PDB entry 8XJV | electron microscopy, 3.60 A resolution | chains Av and Ar of the 110 polymer chains in the assembly

# Chain Av
Molecule: 2124-nt DNA strand
Source organism: synthetic construct
Sequence (2124 nucleotides; row label = number of the first residue in the row; numbers below 1 keep their minus sign (DG-8 is residue -8)):
    -8 GGGTCCGGCA CTGGAACAGG ATGTATATAT GTGACACGTG CCTGGAGACT AGGGAGTAAT
    52 CCCCTTGGCG GTTAAAACGC GGGGGACAGC GCGTACGTGC GTTTAAGCGG TGCTAGAGCT
   112 GTCTACGACC AATTGAGCGG CCTCGGCACC GGGATTCTCC AGGGGATCCG GATGCTCGGG
   172 TCCGGCACTG GAACAGGATG TATATATGTG ACACGTGCCT GGAGACTAGG GAGTAATCCC
   232 CTTGGCGGTT AAAACGCGGG GGACAGCGCG TACGTGCGTT TAAGCGGTGC TAGAGCTGTC
   292 TACGACCAAT TGAGCGGCCT CGGCACCGGG ATTCTCCAGG GGATCCGGAT GCTCGGGTCC
   352 GGCACTGGAA CAGGATGTAT ATATGTGACA CGTGCCTGGA GACTAGGGAG TAATCCCCTT
   412 GGCGGTTAAA ACGCGGGGGA CAGCGCGTAC GTGCGTTTAA GCGGTGCTAG AGCTGTCTAC
   472 GACCAATTGA GCGGCCTCGG CACCGGGATT CTCCAGGGGA TCCGGATGCT CGGGTCCGGC
   532 ACTGGAACAG GATGTATATA TGTGACACGT GCCTGGAGAC TAGGGAGTAA TCCCCTTGGC
   592 GGTTAAAACG CGGGGGACAG CGCGTACGTG CGTTTAAGCG GTGCTAGAGC TGTCTACGAC
   652 CAATTGAGCG GCCTCGGCAC CGGGATTCTC CAGGGGATCC GGATGCTCGG GTCCGGCACT
   712 GGAACAGGAT GTATATATGT GACACGTGCC TGGAGACTAG GGAGTAATCC CCTTGGCGGT
   772 TAAAACGCGG GGGACAGCGC GTACGTGCGT TTAAGCGGTG CTAGAGCTGT CTACGACCAA
   832 TTGAGCGGCC TCGGCACCGG GATTCTCCAG GGGATCCGGA TGCTCGGGTC CGGCACTGGA
   892 ACAGGATGTA TATATGTGAC ACGTGCCTGG AGACTAGGGA GTAATCCCCT TGGCGGTTAA
   952 AACGCGGGGG ACAGCGCGTA CGTGCGTTTA AGCGGTGCTA GAGCTGTCTA CGACCAATTG
  1012 AGCGGCCTCG GCACCGGGAT TCTCCAGGGG ATCCGGATGC TCGGGTCCGG CACTGGAACA
  1072 GGATGTATAT ATGTGACACG TGCCTGGAGA CTAGGGAGTA ATCCCCTTGG CGGTTAAAAC
  1132 GCGGGGGACA GCGCGTACGT GCGTTTAAGC GGTGCTAGAG CTGTCTACGA CCAATTGAGC
  1192 GGCCTCGGCA CCGGGATTCT CCAGGGGATC CGGATGCTCG GGTCCGGCAC TGGAACAGGA
  1252 TGTATATATG TGACACGTGC CTGGAGACTA GGGAGTAATC CCCTTGGCGG TTAAAACGCG
  1312 GGGGACAGCG CGTACGTGCG TTTAAGCGGT GCTAGAGCTG TCTACGACCA ATTGAGCGGC
  1372 CTCGGCACCG GGATTCTCCA GGGGATCCGG ATGCTCGGGT CCGGCACTGG AACAGGATGT
  1432 ATATATGTGA CACGTGCCTG GAGACTAGGG AGTAATCCCC TTGGCGGTTA AAACGCGGGG
  1492 GACAGCGCGT ACGTGCGTTT AAGCGGTGCT AGAGCTGTCT ACGACCAATT GAGCGGCCTC
  1552 GGCACCGGGA TTCTCCAGGG GATCCGGATG CTCGGGTCCG GCACTGGAAC AGGATGTATA
  1612 TATGTGACAC GTGCCTGGAG ACTAGGGAGT AATCCCCTTG GCGGTTAAAA CGCGGGGGAC
  1672 AGCGCGTACG TGCGTTTAAG CGGTGCTAGA GCTGTCTACG ACCAATTGAG CGGCCTCGGC
  1732 ACCGGGATTC TCCAGGGGAT CCGGATGCTC GGGTCCGGCA CTGGAACAGG ATGTATATAT
  1792 GTGACACGTG CCTGGAGACT AGGGAGTAAT CCCCTTGGCG GTTAAAACGC GGGGGACAGC
  1852 GCGTACGTGC GTTTAAGCGG TGCTAGAGCT GTCTACGACC AATTGAGCGG CCTCGGCACC
  1912 GGGATTCTCC AGGGGATCCG GATGCTCGGG TCCGGCACTG GAACAGGATG TATATATGTG
  1972 ACACGTGCCT GGAGACTAGG GAGTAATCCC CTTGGCGGTT AAAACGCGGG GGACAGCGCG
  2032 TACGTGCGTT TAAGCGGTGC TAGAGCTGTC TACGACCAAT TGAGCGGCCT CGGCACCGGG
  2092 ATTCTCCAGG GGATCCGGAT GCTC
Not modelled in the structure: -8 to 0, 2099-2101

# Chain Ar
Molecule: Histone H5
Source organism: Gallus gallus
UniProt: P02259 (H5_CHICK); residues 0-189 here correspond to UniProt positions 1-190 (UniProt number = residue number + 1)
Amino-acid sequence (196 residues; row label = number of the first residue in the row; numbering starts at 0):
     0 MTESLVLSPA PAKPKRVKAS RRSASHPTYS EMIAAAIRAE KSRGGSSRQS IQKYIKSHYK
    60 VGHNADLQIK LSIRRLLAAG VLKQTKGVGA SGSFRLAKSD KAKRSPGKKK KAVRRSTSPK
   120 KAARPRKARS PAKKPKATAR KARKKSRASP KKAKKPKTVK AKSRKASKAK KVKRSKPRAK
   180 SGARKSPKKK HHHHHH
Not modelled in the structure: 57-66, 190-195
Construct notes: expression tag (190-195)
Curated features (UniProtKB/Swiss-Prot):
  - modified residue (Phosphoserine): Ser22, Ser29, Ser145, Ser166
Reported in the primary citation:
  - binding site for the 2124-nt DNA strand: Lys69, Gln83, Lys85, Val87

# Chain Av / chain Ar interface
Contacting residue pairs - 28 pairs, chain Av then chain Ar:
  DG1061(Av) - Lys55(Ar)  hydrogen bond to the phosphate
  DG1061(Av) - Ser56(Ar)  phosphate contact
  DC1062(Av) - Arg15(Ar)  phosphate contact
  DC1062(Av) - Lys55(Ar)  salt bridge to the phosphate
  DC1062(Av) - Ser56(Ar)  hydrogen bond to the phosphate
  DA1139(Av) - Val87(Ar)  base contact
  DA1139(Av) - Gly88(Ar)  phosphate contact
  DC1140(Av) - Val87(Ar)  base contact
  DG1142(Av) - Lys85(Ar)  base contact
  DT1147(Av) - Arg74(Ar)  hydrogen bond to the base
  DA1148(Av) - Arg74(Ar)  hydrogen bond to the sugar
  DA1214(Av) - Lys133(Ar)  salt bridge to the phosphate
  DG1216(Av) - Lys109(Ar)  salt bridge to the phosphate
  DA1219(Av) - Lys150(Ar)  hydrogen bond to the phosphate
  DT1220(Av) - Lys150(Ar)  salt bridge to the phosphate
  DT1220(Av) - Lys153(Ar)  base contact
  DC1221(Av) - Lys153(Ar)  hydrogen bond to the sugar
  DC1221(Av) - Lys154(Ar)  hydrogen bond to the phosphate
  DC1221(Av) - Thr157(Ar)  hydrogen bond to the phosphate
  DC1222(Av) - Ala160(Ar)  phosphate contact
  DG1223(Av) - Val171(Ar)  phosphate contact
  DG1223(Av) - Lys172(Ar)  phosphate contact
  DG1223(Av) - Lys175(Ar)  salt bridge to the phosphate
  DG1224(Av) - Pro176(Ar)  phosphate contact
  DG1224(Av) - Lys179(Ar)  hydrogen bond to the phosphate
  DA1225(Av) - Lys179(Ar)  salt bridge to the phosphate
  DC1416(Av) - Lys12(Ar)  phosphate contact
  DG1491(Av) - Lys126(Ar)  salt bridge to the phosphate
Also at the interface, not in a pair above, chain Av (19 interface residues in all): DC1145
Also at the interface, not in a pair above, chain Ar (26 interface residues in all): Ala11, Ile54, Arg73, Ala77, Ala127

# Overview
The interface between chain Av and chain Ar involves 19 residues on one side and 26 on the other, with 9
hydrogen bonds and 7 salt bridges. Among the polar pairs are DT1147(Av)-Arg74(Ar), DA1148(Av)-Arg74(Ar) and
DC1221(Av)-Lys153(Ar). From the paper: a binding site for the 2124-nt DNA strand at Lys69(Ar), Gln83(Ar) and
Lys85(Ar) among others.
Here chain Av is a 2124-nt DNA strand (synthetic construct) and chain Ar is Histone H5 (Gallus gallus). Entry
8XJV (Structural basis for the linker histone H5-nucleosome binding and chromatin compaction) was determined
by electron microscopy.
